PDB entry 5L3F | X-ray diffraction, 3.50 A resolution | chains A and C of the 3 polymer chains in the assembly

[Chain A]
Protein: Lysine-specific histone demethylase 1A
Source organism: Homo sapiens
Notes: EC 1.-.-.-
Reference sequence: O60341 (KDM1A_HUMAN); residues 123-852 here = UniProt positions 123-852
Sequence (730 residues; numbered 123 to 852; the number before each row is that of its first residue):
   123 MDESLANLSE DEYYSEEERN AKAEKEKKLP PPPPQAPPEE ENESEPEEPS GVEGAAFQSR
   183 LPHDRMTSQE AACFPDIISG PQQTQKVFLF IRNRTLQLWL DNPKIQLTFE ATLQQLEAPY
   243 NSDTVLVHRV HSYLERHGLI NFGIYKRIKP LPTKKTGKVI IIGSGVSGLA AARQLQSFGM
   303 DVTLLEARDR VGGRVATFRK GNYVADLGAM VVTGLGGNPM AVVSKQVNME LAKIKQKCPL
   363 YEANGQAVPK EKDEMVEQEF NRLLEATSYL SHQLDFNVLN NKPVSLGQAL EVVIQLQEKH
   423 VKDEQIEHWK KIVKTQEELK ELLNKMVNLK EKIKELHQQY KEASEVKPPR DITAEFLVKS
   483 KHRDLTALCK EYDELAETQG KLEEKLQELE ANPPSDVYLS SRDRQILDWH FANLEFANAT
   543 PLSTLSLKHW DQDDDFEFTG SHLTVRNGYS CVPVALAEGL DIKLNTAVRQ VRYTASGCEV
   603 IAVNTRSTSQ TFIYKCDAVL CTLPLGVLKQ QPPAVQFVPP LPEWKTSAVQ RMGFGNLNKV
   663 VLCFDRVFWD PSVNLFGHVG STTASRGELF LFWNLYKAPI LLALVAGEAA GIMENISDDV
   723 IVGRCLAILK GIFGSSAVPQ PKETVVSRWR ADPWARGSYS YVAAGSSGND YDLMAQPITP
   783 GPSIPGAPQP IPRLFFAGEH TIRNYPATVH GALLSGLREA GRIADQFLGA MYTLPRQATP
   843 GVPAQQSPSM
Disordered / not traced: 123-170, 837-852

[Chain C]
Protein: Polmyxin B
Source organism: Paenibacillus polymyxa
Sequence (11 residues; numbered 1 to 11; the number before each row is that of its first residue):
     1 XXTXXAFLAA T
Covalently attached groups: covalent link 4FO_5/Thr-11
Modified / non-standard residues: 6FH ((6S)-6-methyloctanoic acid) at position 1, 4FO ((2R)-2,4-diaminobutanoic acid) at position 2, 4FO ((2R)-2,4-diaminobutanoic acid) at position 4, 4FO ((2R)-2,4-diaminobutanoic acid) at position 5; Thr-3, Thr-11 (D-threonine; DTH); Ala-6, Ala-9, Ala-10 (2,4-diaminobutyric acid; DAB)

[Interface between chain A and chain C]
Contacting residue pairs (25; chain A residue first):
  Thr-335(A) / Ala-9(C)
  Ile-356(A) / Phe-7(C)
  Ile-356(A) / Leu-8(C)  hydrophobic
  Gln-358(A) / 6FH_1(C)
  Gln-358(A) / 4FO_2(C)
  Gln-358(A) / Phe-7(C)
  Glu-379(A) / 6FH_1(C)
  Asn-383(A) / 4FO_2(C)
  Asn-383(A) / Thr-3(C)
  Ala-539(A) / Ala-9(C)
  Asn-540(A) / Ala-10(C)
  Asn-540(A) / Thr-11(C)
  Trp-552(A) / Thr-11(C)
  Asp-553(A) / 4FO_4(C)
  Asp-553(A) / Thr-11(C)
  Asp-555(A) / Ala-10(C)
  Asp-556(A) / 4FO_4(C)
  Asp-556(A) / 4FO_5(C)
  Asp-556(A) / Thr-11(C)
  Glu-559(A) / 4FO_5(C)  hydrogen bond (side chain-backbone)
  Glu-559(A) / Ala-6(C)  hydrogen bond (side chain-backbone)
  Glu-559(A) / Ala-9(C)
  His-564(A) / Phe-7(C)
  His-564(A) / Leu-8(C)  hydrogen bond (side chain-backbone)
  His-564(A) / Ala-9(C)
Also at the interface, not in a pair above, chain A (17 interface residues in all): Leu-536, Phe-560, Trp-695, Ala-809
Interface features reported in the paper:
  - interface residues, chain A: Glu-379(A)
  - hot spots on chain A (mutagenesis) - E379K (10-fold): decreased binding to polymyxin B

[In short]
17 residues of chain A face 11 of chain C across their interface; the contacts include 3 hydrogen bonds. Among
the polar pairs are Glu-559(A)/4FO_5(C), Glu-559(A)/Ala-6(C) and His-564(A)/Leu-8(C). From the paper: E379K of
chain A reduces binding to polymyxin B; the interface residue Glu-379(A).
Chain A is Lysine-specific histone demethylase 1A (Homo sapiens) and chain C is Polmyxin B (Paenibacillus
polymyxa); the structure, LSD1-CoREST1 in complex with polymyxin B, was determined by X-ray diffraction
together with 5L3E, 5L3G and 5LBQ from the same study.
